6R25 - chains A and J of the 13 polymer chains in the assembly; structure by electron microscopy, 4.61 A resolution (low resolution: residue-level contacts below are approximate; hydrogen-bond / salt-bridge calls are withheld).

== Chain A ==
Name: Histone H3
From: Xenopus laevis
Reference sequence: A0A310TTQ1 (A0A310TTQ1_XENLA); residues 1-135 here correspond to UniProt positions 2-136 (UniProt number = residue number + 1)
Chain sequence (135 residues; numbered 1 to 135; the number before each row is that of its first residue):
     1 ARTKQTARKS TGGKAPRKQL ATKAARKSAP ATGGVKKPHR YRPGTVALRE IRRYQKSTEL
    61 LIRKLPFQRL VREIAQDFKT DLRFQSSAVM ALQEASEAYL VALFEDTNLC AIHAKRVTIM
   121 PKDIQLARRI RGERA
Disordered / not traced: 1-36
What the authors report for this chain:
  - mutagenesis - K23M/K27M: unchanged catalytic activity on H31-40 peptide
  - mutagenesis - K23M/K27M: unchanged binding to Lysine-specific histone demethylase 1B

== Chain J ==
Molecule: 147-nt DNA strand
Sequence (147 nucleotides; row label = number of the first residue in the row; numbers below 1 keep their minus sign (DA-73 is residue -73)):
   -73 ATCGAGAATC CCGGTGCCGA GGCCGCTCAA TTGGTCGTAG ACAGCTCTAG CACCGCTTAA
   -13 ACGCACGTAC GCGCTGTCCC CCGCGTTTTA ACCGCCAAGG GGATTACTCC CTAGTCTCCA
    47 GGCACGTGTC AGATATATAC ATCCGAT

== Chain A / chain J interface ==
Pairs across the interface - 23 pairs, chain A then chain J:
  Arg40(A) - DG9(J)
  Arg40(A) - DC10(J)
  Tyr41(A) - DA-67(J)
  Tyr41(A) - DA-66(J)
  Tyr41(A) - DC10(J)
  Arg42(A) - DG9(J)
  Pro43(A) - DC8(J)
  Pro43(A) - DG9(J)
  Gly44(A) - DG9(J)
  Val46(A) - DG9(J)
  Val46(A) - DC10(J)
  Ala47(A) - DG9(J)
  Arg49(A) - DA-66(J)
  Arg49(A) - DT-65(J)
  Lys56(A) - DC-64(J)
  Arg63(A) - DA17(J)
  Arg63(A) - DC18(J)
  Lys64(A) - DC18(J)
  Leu65(A) - DC18(J)
  Pro66(A) - DA17(J)
  Arg69(A) - DA17(J)
  Arg83(A) - DG26(J)
  Arg83(A) - DG27(J)
Other interface residues (no listed pair), chain A (16 interface residues in all): Thr45

== In short ==
16 residues of chain A and 11 residues of chain J are in contact. From the paper: K23M/K27M of chain A leave
catalytic activity on H31-40 peptide unchanged; K23M/K27M of chain A leave binding to Lysine-specific histone
demethylase 1B unchanged.
Here chain A is Histone H3 (Xenopus laevis) and chain J is a 147-nt DNA strand. Entry 6R25 (Structure of
LSD2/NPAC-linker/nucleosome core particle complex: Class 3) was determined by electron microscopy (same
publication as 6R1T and 6R1U).
